Entry 8WR4 (electron microscopy, 3.07 A resolution); this record covers chains A and S of the 8 polymer chains in the assembly.

# Chain A
Molecule: CbCas9 effector-1
Chain sequence (1442 residues; numbered 1 to 1442; the number before each row is that of its first residue):
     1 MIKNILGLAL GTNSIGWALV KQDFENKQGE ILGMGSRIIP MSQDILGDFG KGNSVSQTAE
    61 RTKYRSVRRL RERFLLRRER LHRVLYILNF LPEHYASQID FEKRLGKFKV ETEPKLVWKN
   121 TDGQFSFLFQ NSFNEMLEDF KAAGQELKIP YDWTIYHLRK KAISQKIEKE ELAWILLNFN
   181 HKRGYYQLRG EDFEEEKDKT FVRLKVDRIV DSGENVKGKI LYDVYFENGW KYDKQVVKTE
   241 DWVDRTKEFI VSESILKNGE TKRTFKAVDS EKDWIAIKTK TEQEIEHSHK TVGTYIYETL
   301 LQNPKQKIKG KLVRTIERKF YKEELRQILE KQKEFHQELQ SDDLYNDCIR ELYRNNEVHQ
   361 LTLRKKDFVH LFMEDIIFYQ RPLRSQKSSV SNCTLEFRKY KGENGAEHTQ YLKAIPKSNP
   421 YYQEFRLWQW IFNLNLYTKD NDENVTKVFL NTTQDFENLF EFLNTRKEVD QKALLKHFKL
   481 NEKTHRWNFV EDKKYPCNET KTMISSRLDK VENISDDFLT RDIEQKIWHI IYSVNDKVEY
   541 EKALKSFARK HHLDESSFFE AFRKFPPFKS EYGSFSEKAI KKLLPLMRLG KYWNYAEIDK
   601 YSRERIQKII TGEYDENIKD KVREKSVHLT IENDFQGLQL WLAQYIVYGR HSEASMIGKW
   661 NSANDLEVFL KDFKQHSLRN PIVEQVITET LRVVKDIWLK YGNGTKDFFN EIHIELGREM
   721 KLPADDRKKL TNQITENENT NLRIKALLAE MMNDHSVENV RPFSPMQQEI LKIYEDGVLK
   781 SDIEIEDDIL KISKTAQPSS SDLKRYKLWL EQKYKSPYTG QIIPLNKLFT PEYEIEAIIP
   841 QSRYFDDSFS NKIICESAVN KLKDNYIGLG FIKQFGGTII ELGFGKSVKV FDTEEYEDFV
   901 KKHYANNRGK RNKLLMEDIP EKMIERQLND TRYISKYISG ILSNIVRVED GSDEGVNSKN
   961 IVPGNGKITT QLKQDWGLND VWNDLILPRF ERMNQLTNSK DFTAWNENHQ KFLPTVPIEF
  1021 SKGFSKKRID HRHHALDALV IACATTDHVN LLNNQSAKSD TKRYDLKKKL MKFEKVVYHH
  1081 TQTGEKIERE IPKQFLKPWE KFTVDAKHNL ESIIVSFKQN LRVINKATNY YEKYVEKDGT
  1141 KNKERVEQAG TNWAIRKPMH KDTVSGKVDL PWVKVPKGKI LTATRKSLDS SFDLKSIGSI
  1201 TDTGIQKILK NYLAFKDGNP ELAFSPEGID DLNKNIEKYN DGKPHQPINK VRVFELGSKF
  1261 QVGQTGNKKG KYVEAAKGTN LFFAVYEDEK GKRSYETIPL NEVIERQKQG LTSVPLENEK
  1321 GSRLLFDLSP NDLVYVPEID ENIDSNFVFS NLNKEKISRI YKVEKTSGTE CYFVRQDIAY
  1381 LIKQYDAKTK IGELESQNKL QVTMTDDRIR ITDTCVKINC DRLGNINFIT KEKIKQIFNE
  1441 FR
Not modelled in the structure: 718-929, 1074-1091

# Chain S
Molecule: 62-nt DNA strand
Sequence (62 nucleotides; each row starts with the number of its first residue):
     1 GAGTGGAAGG ATGCCAGAGA ATGTCGGGGA GCCGAGGAGA GATAGCTAAA TTGAGCACCT
    61 GG
Not modelled in the structure: 1-11, 48-62

# How chain A and chain S interact
Residue-residue contacts (28):
  Gln43(A) - DG13(S)  phosphate contact
  Gln43(A) - DC14(S)  phosphate contact
  Asp44(A) - DT12(S)  base contact
  Lys1195(A) - DA20(S)  salt bridge to the phosphate
  Glu1255(A) - DA18(S)  sugar contact
  Leu1256(A) - DA18(S)  sugar contact
  Leu1256(A) - DG19(S)  phosphate contact
  Gly1257(A) - DA18(S)  phosphate contact
  Ser1258(A) - DA18(S)  hydrogen bond to the phosphate
  Glu1274(A) - DG17(S)  sugar contact
  Ala1275(A) - DA16(S)  phosphate contact
  Ala1275(A) - DG17(S)  phosphate contact
  Ala1276(A) - DA16(S)  sugar contact
  Lys1277(A) - DG13(S)  base contact
  Lys1277(A) - DC14(S)  base contact
  Lys1277(A) - DC15(S)  sugar contact
  Gly1278(A) - DC15(S)  phosphate contact
  Gly1278(A) - DA16(S)  hydrogen bond to the phosphate
  Thr1279(A) - DA16(S)  hydrogen bond to the phosphate
  Asn1280(A) - DA16(S)  hydrogen bond to the phosphate
  Asn1280(A) - DG17(S)  phosphate contact
  Lys1365(A) - DC15(S)  phosphate contact
  Lys1365(A) - DA16(S)  phosphate contact
  Thr1366(A) - DA16(S)  hydrogen bond to the phosphate
  Ser1367(A) - DA16(S)  sugar contact
  Ser1367(A) - DG17(S)  hydrogen bond to the phosphate
  Gln1397(A) - DG17(S)  hydrogen bond to the base
  Lys1399(A) - DC15(S)  salt bridge to the phosphate
Other interface residues (no listed pair), chain A (23 interface residues in all): Ser42, Lys1179, Gly1368, Gln1384

# In short
The interface between chain A and chain S involves 23 residues on one side and 9 on the other, with 7 hydrogen
bonds and 2 salt bridges. Polar pairs include Gln1397(A)-DG17(S), Ser1258(A)-DA18(S) and Gly1278(A)-DA16(S).
Chain A is CbCas9 effector-1 and chain S is a 62-nt DNA strand; the structure, Structure of CbCas9-PcrIIC1
complex bound to 62-bp DNA substrate (non-targeting complex), was determined by electron microscopy (same
publication as 8IYQ, 8WMH, 8WMM and 8WMN).
